7O4L - chains 7 and T of the 17 polymer chains in the assembly; structure by electron microscopy, 3.40 A resolution.

== Chain 7 ==
Protein: General transcription and DNA repair factor IIH helicase subunit XPB
From: Saccharomyces cerevisiae (strain ATCC 204508 / S288c)
Notes: EC 3.6.4.12
UniProt: Q00578 (RAD25_YEAST); residues 1-843 here = UniProt positions 1-843
Sequence (843 residues; each row starts with the number of its first residue):
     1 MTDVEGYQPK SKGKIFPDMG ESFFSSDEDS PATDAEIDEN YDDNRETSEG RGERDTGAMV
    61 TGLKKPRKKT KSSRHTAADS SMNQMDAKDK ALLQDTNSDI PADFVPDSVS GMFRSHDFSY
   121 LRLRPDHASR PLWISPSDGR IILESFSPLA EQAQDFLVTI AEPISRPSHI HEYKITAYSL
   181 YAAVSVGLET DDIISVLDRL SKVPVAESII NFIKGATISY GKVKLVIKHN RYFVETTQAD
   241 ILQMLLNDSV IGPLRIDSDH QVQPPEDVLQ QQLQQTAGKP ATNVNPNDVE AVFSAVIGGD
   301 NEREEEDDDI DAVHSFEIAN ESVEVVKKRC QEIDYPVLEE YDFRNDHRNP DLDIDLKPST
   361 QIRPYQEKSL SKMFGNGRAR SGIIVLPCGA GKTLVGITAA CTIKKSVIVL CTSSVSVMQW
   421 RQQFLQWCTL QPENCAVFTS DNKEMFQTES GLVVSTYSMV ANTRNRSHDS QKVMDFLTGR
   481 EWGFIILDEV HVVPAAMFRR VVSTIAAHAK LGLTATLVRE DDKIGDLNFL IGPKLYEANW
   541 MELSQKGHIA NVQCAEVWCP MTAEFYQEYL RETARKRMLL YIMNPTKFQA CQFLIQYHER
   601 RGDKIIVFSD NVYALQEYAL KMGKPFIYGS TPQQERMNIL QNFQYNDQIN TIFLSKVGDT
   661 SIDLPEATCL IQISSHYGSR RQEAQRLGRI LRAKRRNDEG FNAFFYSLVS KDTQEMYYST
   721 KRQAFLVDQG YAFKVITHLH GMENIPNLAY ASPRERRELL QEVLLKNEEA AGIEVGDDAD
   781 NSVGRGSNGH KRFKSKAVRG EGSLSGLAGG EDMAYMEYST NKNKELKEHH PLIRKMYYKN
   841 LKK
Disordered / not traced: 1-100, 253-312, 768-843
Residues lining bound ligands: ADP / beryllium trifluoride: Gln361, Arg363, Gln366, Pro387, Cys388, Gly389, Ala390, Gly391, Lys392, Thr393, Leu394, Gln423, Trp427, Glu489, Ala515, Ser661, Asp663, Arg689, Arg692

== Chain T ==
Molecule: Template DNA
Sequence (106 nucleotides; row label = number of the first residue in the row):
    15 TGACACAGCG CAGTTGTGCT ATGATATTTT TATGTATGTA CAACACACAT CGGAGGTGAA
    75 TCGAACGTTC CATAGCTATT ATATACACAG CGTGCTACTG TTCTCG
Disordered / not traced: 15-34, 45-120

== Interface between chain 7 and chain T ==
Residue-residue contacts (21):
  Ser414(7) with DT42(T), phosphate contact
  Ser440(7) with DT42(T), hydrogen bond to the phosphate
  Lys443(7) with DT43(T), phosphate contact
  Thr456(7) with DT42(T), phosphate contact
  Met459(7) with DT42(T), phosphate contact; DT43(T), phosphate contact
  Ser467(7) with DT44(T), hydrogen bond to the phosphate
  Ser470(7) with DT43(T), hydrogen bond to the phosphate
  Arg575(7) with DG37(T), sugar contact
  Asp610(7) with DT39(T), sugar contact
  Asn611(7) with DT39(T), phosphate contact
  Val612(7) with DT39(T), hydrogen bond to the phosphate; DA40(T), phosphate contact
  Tyr628(7) with DA40(T), phosphate contact
  Gly629(7) with DA40(T), hydrogen bond to the phosphate; DT41(T), phosphate contact
  Arg636(7) with DT41(T), salt bridge to the phosphate
  Ser655(7) with DA40(T), hydrogen bond to the phosphate
  Lys656(7) with DA40(T), phosphate contact
  Val657(7) with DA40(T), phosphate contact; DT41(T), phosphate contact
Other interface residues (no listed pair), chain 7 (19 interface residues in all): Ser413, Ser458
Other interface residues (no listed pair), chain T (8 interface residues in all): DT36

== In short ==
19 residues of chain 7 and 8 residues of chain T are in contact, with 6 hydrogen bonds and 1 salt bridge.
Polar contacts include Ser440(7)-DT42(T), Ser467(7)-DT44(T) and Ser470(7)-DT43(T). Ligands of chain 7: ADP /
beryllium trifluoride.
Here chain 7 is General transcription and DNA repair factor IIH helicase subunit XPB (Saccharomyces cerevisiae
(strain ATCC 204508 / S288c)) and chain T is Template DNA. Entry 7O4L (Yeast TFIIH in the expanded state
within the pre-initiation complex) was determined by electron microscopy (same publication as 7O4I, 7O4J,
7O4K, 7O72, 7O73 and 7O75).
